Entry 9G29 (electron microscopy, 3.30 A resolution); this record covers chains A and E of the 17 polymer chains in the assembly.

== Chain A ==
Molecule: DNA-directed RNA polymerase I subunit RPA190
Source organism: Saccharomyces cerevisiae
Notes: EC 2.7.7.6
UniProtKB: P10964 (RPA1_YEAST); residue numbers follow UniProt; this construct covers 1-1664
Chain sequence (1664 residues; row label = number of the first residue in the row):
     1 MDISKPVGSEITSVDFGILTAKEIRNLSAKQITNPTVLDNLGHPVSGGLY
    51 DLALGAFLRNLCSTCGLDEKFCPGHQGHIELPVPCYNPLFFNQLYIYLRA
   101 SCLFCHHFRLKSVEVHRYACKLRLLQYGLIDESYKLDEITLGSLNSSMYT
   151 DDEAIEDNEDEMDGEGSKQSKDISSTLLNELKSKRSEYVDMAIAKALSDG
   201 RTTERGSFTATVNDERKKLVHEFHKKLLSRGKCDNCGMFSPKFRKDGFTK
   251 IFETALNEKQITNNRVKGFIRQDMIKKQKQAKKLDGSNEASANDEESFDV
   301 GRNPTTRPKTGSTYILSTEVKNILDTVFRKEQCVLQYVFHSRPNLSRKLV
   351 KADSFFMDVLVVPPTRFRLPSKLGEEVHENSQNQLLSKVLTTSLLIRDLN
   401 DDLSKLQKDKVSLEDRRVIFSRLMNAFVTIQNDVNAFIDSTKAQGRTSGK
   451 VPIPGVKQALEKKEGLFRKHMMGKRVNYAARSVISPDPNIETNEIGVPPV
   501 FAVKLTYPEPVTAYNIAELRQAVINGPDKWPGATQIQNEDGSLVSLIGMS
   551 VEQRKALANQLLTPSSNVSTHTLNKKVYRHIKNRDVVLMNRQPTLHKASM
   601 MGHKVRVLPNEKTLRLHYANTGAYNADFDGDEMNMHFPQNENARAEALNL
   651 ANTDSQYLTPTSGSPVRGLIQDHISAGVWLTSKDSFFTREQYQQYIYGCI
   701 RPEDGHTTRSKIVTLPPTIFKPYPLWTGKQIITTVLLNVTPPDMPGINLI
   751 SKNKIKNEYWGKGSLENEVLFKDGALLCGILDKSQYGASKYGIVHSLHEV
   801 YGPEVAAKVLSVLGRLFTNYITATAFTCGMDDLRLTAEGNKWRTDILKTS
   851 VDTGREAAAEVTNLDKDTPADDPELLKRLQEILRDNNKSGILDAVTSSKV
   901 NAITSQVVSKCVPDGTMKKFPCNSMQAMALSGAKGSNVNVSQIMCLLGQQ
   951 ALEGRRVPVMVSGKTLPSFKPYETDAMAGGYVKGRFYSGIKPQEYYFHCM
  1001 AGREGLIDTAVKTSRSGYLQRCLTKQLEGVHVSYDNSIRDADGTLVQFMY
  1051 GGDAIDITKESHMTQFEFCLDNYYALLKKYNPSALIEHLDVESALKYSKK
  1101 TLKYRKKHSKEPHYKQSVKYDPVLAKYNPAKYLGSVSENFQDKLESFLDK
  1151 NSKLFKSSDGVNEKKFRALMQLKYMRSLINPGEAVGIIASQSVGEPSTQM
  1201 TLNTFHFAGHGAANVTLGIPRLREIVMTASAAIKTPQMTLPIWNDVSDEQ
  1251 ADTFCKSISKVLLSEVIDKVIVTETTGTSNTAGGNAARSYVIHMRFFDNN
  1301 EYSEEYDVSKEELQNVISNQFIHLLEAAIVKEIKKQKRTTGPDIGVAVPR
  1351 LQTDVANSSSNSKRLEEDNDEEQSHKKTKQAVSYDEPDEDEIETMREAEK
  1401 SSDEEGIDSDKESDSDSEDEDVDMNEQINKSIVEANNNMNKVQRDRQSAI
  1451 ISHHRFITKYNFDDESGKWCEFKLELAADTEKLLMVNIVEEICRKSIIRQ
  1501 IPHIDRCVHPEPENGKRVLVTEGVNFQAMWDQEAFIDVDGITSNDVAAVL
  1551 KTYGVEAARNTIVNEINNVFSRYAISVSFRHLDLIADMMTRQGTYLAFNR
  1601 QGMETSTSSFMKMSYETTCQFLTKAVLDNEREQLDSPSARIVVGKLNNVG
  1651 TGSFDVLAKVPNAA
Disordered / not traced: 142-173, 269-311, 446-450, 1154-1159, 1206-1213, 1278-1285, 1339-1434, 1663-1664
Metal / ion sites: Zn2+ site 1: Cys-62, Cys-65, Cys-72, His-75; Zn2+ site 2: Cys-102, Cys-105, Cys-233, Cys-236; Mg2+: Asp-627, Asp-629, Asp-631 (shared with 1 residue of chain R)
Swiss-Prot annotation at these positions:
  - region: Pro-992 to Glu-1004 (Bridging helix)
  - binding site (Zn(2+)): Cys-62, Cys-65, Cys-72, His-75, Cys-102, Cys-105, Cys-233, Cys-236
  - binding site (Mg(2+)): Asp-627, Asp-629, Asp-631
  - modified residue (Phosphoserine): Ser-889, Ser-1636
From the paper describing this entry:
  - specificity-determining residues: Pro-593 (proposed by the authors, not directly observed)

== Chain E ==
Molecule: DNA-directed RNA polymerases I, II, and III subunit RPABC1
Source organism: Saccharomyces cerevisiae
UniProtKB: P20434 (RPAB1_YEAST); residues 1-215 here = UniProt positions 1-215
Chain sequence (215 residues; row label = number of the first residue in the row):
     1 MDQENERNISRLWRAFRTVKEMVKDRGYFITQEEVELPLEDFKAKYCDSM
    51 GRPQRKMMSFQANPTEESISKFPDMGSLWVEFCDEPSVGVKTMKTFVIHI
   101 QEKNFQTGIFVYQNNITPSAMKLVPSIPPATIETFNEAALVVNITHHELV
   151 PKHIRLSSDEKRELLKRYRLKESQLPRIQRADPVALYLGLKRGEVVKIIR
   201 KSETSGRYASYRICM
Disordered / not traced: 1

== Interface between chain A and chain E ==
Contacting residue pairs - 103 pairs, chain A then chain E:
  Ile-130(A) / Met-215(E)  hydrophobic
  Asp-131(A) / Arg-192(E)
  Tyr-134(A) / Arg-192(E)
  Glu-138(A) / Pro-128(E)
  Thr-209(A) / Ser-173(E)
  Thr-211(A) / Ser-173(E)  hydrogen bond (side chain-backbone)
  Thr-211(A) / Arg-177(E)
  Val-212(A) / Ser-173(E)
  Asp-214(A) / Arg-177(E)  salt bridge
  Glu-215(A) / Arg-177(E)  salt bridge
  Arg-1039(A) / Leu-170(E)
  Gly-1043(A) / Gln-174(E)
  Thr-1044(A) / Gln-174(E)
  Leu-1045(A) / Leu-170(E)  hydrophobic
  Leu-1045(A) / Gln-174(E)  hydrogen bond (backbone-backbone)
  Leu-1045(A) / Pro-176(E)
  Val-1046(A) / Pro-176(E)
  Phe-1048(A) / Tyr-168(E)  hydrophobic
  Phe-1048(A) / Ser-210(E)
  Phe-1048(A) / Tyr-211(E)
  Gly-1051(A) / Ser-202(E)
  Gly-1051(A) / Thr-204(E)
  Gly-1051(A) / Ser-205(E)  hydrogen bond (backbone-side chain)
  Gly-1052(A) / Ser-205(E)  hydrogen bond (backbone-side chain)
  Gly-1052(A) / Tyr-208(E)
  Asp-1053(A) / Thr-204(E)
  Asp-1053(A) / Ser-205(E)
  Arg-1105(A) / Arg-207(E)
  His-1113(A) / Thr-145(E)  hydrogen bond (side chain-backbone)
  His-1113(A) / His-146(E)
  His-1113(A) / His-147(E)  hydrogen bond (side chain-backbone)
  His-1113(A) / Glu-148(E)
  His-1113(A) / Val-150(E)  hydrogen bond (side chain-backbone)
  His-1113(A) / Lys-152(E)
  Tyr-1114(A) / Thr-145(E)
  Tyr-1114(A) / His-146(E)
  Tyr-1114(A) / Lys-152(E)
  Gln-1116(A) / Lys-152(E)
  Gln-1116(A) / Arg-207(E)
  Val-1118(A) / Ile-154(E)  hydrophobic
  Val-1118(A) / Ile-199(E)  hydrophobic
  Val-1118(A) / Arg-207(E)
  Tyr-1120(A) / Arg-207(E)
  Pro-1122(A) / Arg-207(E)
  Pro-1122(A) / Tyr-208(E)  hydrophobic
  Pro-1122(A) / Ala-209(E)
  Ala-1125(A) / Arg-167(E)  hydrogen bond (backbone-side chain)
  Lys-1126(A) / Arg-167(E)  hydrogen bond (backbone-side chain)
  Ser-1137(A) / Ser-205(E)  hydrogen bond (side chain-backbone)
  Glu-1138(A) / Ser-205(E)  hydrogen bond (backbone-backbone)
  Glu-1138(A) / Gly-206(E)
  Glu-1138(A) / Arg-207(E)  hydrogen bond (side chain-backbone)
  Asn-1139(A) / Glu-203(E)
  Asn-1139(A) / Thr-204(E)
  Asn-1139(A) / Ser-205(E)
  Asn-1139(A) / Gly-206(E)
  Gln-1527(A) / Ala-139(E)
  Trp-1530(A) / Arg-14(E)  hydrogen bond (backbone-side chain)
  Trp-1530(A) / Ala-139(E)  hydrophobic
  Trp-1530(A) / Val-141(E)  hydrophobic
  Trp-1530(A) / Val-142(E)  hydrophobic
  Asp-1531(A) / Arg-11(E)  salt bridge
  Glu-1533(A) / Arg-14(E)  salt bridge
  Val-1538(A) / Val-142(E)  hydrophobic
  Val-1538(A) / His-147(E)
  Asp-1539(A) / His-146(E)
  Asp-1539(A) / His-147(E)
  Asp-1539(A) / Glu-148(E)  hydrogen bond (backbone-backbone)
  Gly-1540(A) / His-147(E)
  Gly-1540(A) / Glu-148(E)
  Ile-1541(A) / His-147(E)  hydrogen bond (backbone-side chain)
  Thr-1542(A) / His-147(E)
  Thr-1542(A) / Leu-149(E)
  Lys-1551(A) / Pro-183(E)
  Thr-1552(A) / Ile-144(E)
  Thr-1552(A) / Pro-183(E)
  Tyr-1553(A) / His-147(E)
  Tyr-1553(A) / Val-150(E)
  Tyr-1553(A) / Pro-183(E)
  Gly-1554(A) / Asp-182(E)
  Gly-1554(A) / Pro-183(E)
  Val-1555(A) / Ile-178(E)  hydrophobic
  Val-1555(A) / Asp-182(E)
  Val-1555(A) / Arg-212(E)
  Glu-1556(A) / Pro-151(E)
  Glu-1556(A) / His-153(E)
  Glu-1556(A) / Ile-198(E)
  Glu-1556(A) / Arg-200(E)  salt bridge
  Glu-1556(A) / Arg-212(E)  salt bridge
  Ala-1557(A) / Leu-149(E)
  Ala-1557(A) / Val-150(E)  hydrophobic
  Arg-1559(A) / Arg-200(E)
  Arg-1559(A) / Tyr-208(E)
  Asn-1560(A) / Leu-149(E)  hydrogen bond (side chain-backbone)
  Phe-1579(A) / Thr-204(E)
  Asp-1587(A) / Arg-200(E)  salt bridge
  Thr-1590(A) / Arg-212(E)  hydrogen bond (backbone-side chain)
  Arg-1591(A) / Pro-176(E)
  Arg-1591(A) / Arg-177(E)  hydrogen bond (backbone-backbone)
  Gln-1592(A) / Arg-177(E)
  Gln-1592(A) / Gln-179(E)
  Gly-1593(A) / Arg-177(E)  hydrogen bond (backbone-backbone)
  Gly-1593(A) / Gln-179(E)
Interface residues without a listed pair, chain A (63 interface residues in all): Asp-137, Ser-207, Asp-1035, Ser-1037, Asp-1121, Leu-1550, Arg-1580, Asp-1583, Thr-1594
Interface residues without a listed pair, chain E (51 interface residues in all): Pro-125, Leu-140, Leu-164, Lys-171, Leu-175, Val-184, Lys-197

== Summary ==
Chain A and chain E form an interface of 63 and 51 residues respectively, with 19 hydrogen bonds and 7 salt
bridges. Polar pairs include Asp-214(A)/Arg-177(E), Glu-215(A)/Arg-177(E) and Asp-1531(A)/Arg-11(E). Curated
annotation (UniProt) lists 8 Zn2+-binding residues and 3 Mg2+-binding residues on chain A. From the paper: the
specificity determinant Pro-593(A).
Chain A is DNA-directed RNA polymerase I subunit RPA190 and chain E is DNA-directed RNA polymerases I, II, and
III subunit RPABC1, both from Saccharomyces cerevisiae; the structure, Yeast RNA polymerase I elongation
complex stalled by an apurinic site with the C-terminal of A12 ..., was determined by electron microscopy
together with 9G1V, 9G1X, 9G23, 9G24, 9G26, 9G27, 9G2B and 9G2C from the same study.
